Entry 5G0X (X-ray diffraction, 1.70 A resolution); this record covers chains A and C.

Chain A (and C):
Name: HDAH
From: Pseudomonas aeruginosa
Notes: chain C of this document is another copy of the same molecule, construct and numbering; everything in this record applies to it too
UniProt: Q9HXM1 (Q9HXM1_PSEAE); residues 2-380 here = UniProt positions 2-380
Chain sequence (379 residues; each row starts with the number of its first residue):
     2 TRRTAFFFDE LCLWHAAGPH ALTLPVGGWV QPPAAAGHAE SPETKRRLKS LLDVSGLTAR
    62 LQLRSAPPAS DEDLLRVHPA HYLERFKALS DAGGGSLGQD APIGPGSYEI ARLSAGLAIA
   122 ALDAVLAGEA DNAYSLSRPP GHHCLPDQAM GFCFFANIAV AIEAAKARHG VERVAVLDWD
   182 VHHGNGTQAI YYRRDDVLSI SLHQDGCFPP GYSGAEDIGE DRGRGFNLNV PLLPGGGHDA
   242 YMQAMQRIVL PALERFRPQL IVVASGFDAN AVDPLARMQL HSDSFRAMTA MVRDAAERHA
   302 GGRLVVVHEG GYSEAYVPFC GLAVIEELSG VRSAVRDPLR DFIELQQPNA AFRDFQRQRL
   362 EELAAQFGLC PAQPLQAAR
Not modelled in the structure: 372-380 (chain C: 378-380)
Bound ions: K+ site 1: D179, D181, H183, S202, L203; Zn2+: D181, H183, D269 (together with acetate ion); K+ site 2: Y192, R195, V198, F227
UniProt features mapped onto this chain:
  - active site: H144 (Proton donor/acceptor)
  - binding site (Zn(2+)): D181, H183, D269
  - site: Y313 (Polarizes the scissile carbonyl of the substrate)
  - mutagenesis: H143 (H143A: Loss of enzymatic activity against both acetylated and trifluoroacetylated lysine substrates), H144 (H144A: Loss of enzymatic activity against both acetylated and trifluoroacetylated lysine substrates), Y313 (Y313F: Loss of enzymatic activity against acetylated lysine substrate but no effect on activity with trifluoroacetylated lysine substrate ...)

Interface between chain A and chain C:
Contacting residue pairs - 86 pairs, chain A then chain C:
  A22(A) with R48(C); A316(C)
  L23(A) with V273(C), hydrophobic; A316(C), hydrophobic
  L25(A) with P339(C), hydrophobic; L340(C), hydrophobic
  W30(A) with L52(C); F320(C); A335(C); V336(C); R337(C)
  Q32(A) with R48(C), hydrogen bond (backbone-side chain); S51(C)
  P33(A) with R48(C), hydrogen bond (backbone-side chain)
  P34(A) with R48(C)
  A35(A) with E44(C)
  A36(A) with A36(C), hydrophobic
  R48(A) with A22(C); Q32(C), hydrogen bond (side chain-backbone); P33(C), hydrogen bond (side chain-backbone); P34(C)
  S51(A) with Q32(C)
  L52(A) with W30(C)
  V55(A) with W30(C), hydrophobic
  S56(A) with W30(C)
  D206(A) with N350(C), hydrogen bond
  G207(A) with L346(C); Q347(C)
  C208(A) with F343(C); Q347(C), hydrogen bond (backbone-side chain)
  P211(A) with F343(C), hydrophobic; L346(C), hydrophobic
  G212(A) with L346(C), hydrogen bond (backbone-backbone)
  P235(A) with P235(C); G236(C); Q280(C); F353(C)
  G236(A) with P235(C); G236(C)
  N271(A) with R278(C), hydrogen bond (backbone-side chain)
  A272(A) with P275(C); R278(C), hydrogen bond (backbone-side chain)
  V273(A) with L23(C), hydrophobic; P275(C); R278(C)
  D274(A) with R278(C), hydrogen bond (backbone-side chain)
  P275(A) with V273(C)
  A277(A) with R278(C), hydrogen bond (backbone-side chain)
  R278(A) with N271(C), hydrogen bond (side chain-backbone); A272(C), hydrogen bond (side chain-backbone); V273(C); D274(C), hydrogen bond (side chain-backbone); A277(C), hydrogen bond (side chain-backbone); R278(C); M279(C), hydrogen bond (side chain-backbone); Q280(C)
  M279(A) with R278(C), hydrogen bond (backbone-side chain)
  Q280(A) with Q205(C); P235(C); R278(C)
  A316(A) with A22(C); L23(C), hydrophobic
  F320(A) with W30(C)
  A335(A) with W30(C)
  V336(A) with W30(C)
  R337(A) with W30(C)
  P339(A) with L25(C), hydrophobic
  L340(A) with L25(C), hydrophobic
  F343(A) with C208(C); F209(C), hydrophobic; P211(C), hydrophobic
  L346(A) with G207(C); P211(C), hydrophobic; G212(C), hydrogen bond (backbone-backbone)
  Q347(A) with G207(C); C208(C), hydrogen bond (side chain-backbone)
  N350(A) with D206(C), hydrogen bond; R360(C)
  A352(A) with F356(C); R360(C)
  F353(A) with P235(C); F353(C), hydrophobic
  F356(A) with A352(C); F356(C), hydrophobic
  R360(A) with N350(C); A352(C)
Interface residues without a listed pair, chain A (53 interface residues in all): T24, V31, A37, E44, Q205, F209, L234, E315
Interface residues without a listed pair, chain C (53 interface residues in all): T24, V31, A35, A37, V55, S56, L234, E315

Overview:
Chain A and chain C each contribute 53 residues to their interface; the contacts include 20 hydrogen bonds.
Among the polar pairs are Q32(A)-R48(C), P33(A)-R48(C) and D206(A)-N350(C). UniProt lists active-site residue
H144(A), 3 Zn2+-binding residues and 3 mutagenesis sites on chain A.
Chain A and chain C are both HDAH (Pseudomonas aeruginosa); the structure, Pseudomonas aeruginosa HDAH bound
to acetate, was determined by X-ray diffraction together with 5G0Y, 5G12, 5G13, 5G10 and 5G11 from the same
study.
